Entry 2IBY (X-ray diffraction, 1.85 A resolution); this record covers chains A and C of the 4 polymer chains in the assembly.

[Chain A (and C)]
Name: Acetyl-CoA acetyltransferase
From: Homo sapiens
Notes: EC 2.3.1.9; chain C of this document is another copy of the same molecule, construct and numbering; everything in this record applies to it too
UniProt: P24752 (THIL_HUMAN); numbering as in UniProt (aligned over 34-427)
Amino-acid sequence (395 residues; each row starts with the number of its first residue):
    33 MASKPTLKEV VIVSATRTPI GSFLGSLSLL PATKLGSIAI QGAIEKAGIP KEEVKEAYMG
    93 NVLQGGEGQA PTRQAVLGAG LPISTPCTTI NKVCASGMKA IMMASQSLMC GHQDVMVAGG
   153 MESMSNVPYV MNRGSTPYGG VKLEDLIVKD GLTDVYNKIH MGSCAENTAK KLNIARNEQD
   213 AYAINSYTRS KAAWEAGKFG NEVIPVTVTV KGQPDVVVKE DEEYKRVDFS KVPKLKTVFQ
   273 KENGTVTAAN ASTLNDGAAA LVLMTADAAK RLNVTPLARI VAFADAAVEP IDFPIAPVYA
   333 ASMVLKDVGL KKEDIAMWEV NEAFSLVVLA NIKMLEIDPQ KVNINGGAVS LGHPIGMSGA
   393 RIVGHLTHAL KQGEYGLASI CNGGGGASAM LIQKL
Disordered / not traced: 33-36 (chain C: 33-34)
Differences from the reference sequence: initiating methionine (33); engineered mutation Ala-34 (Val in P24752); modified residue (126)
Modified positions: Cys-126 (s-hydroxycysteine; CSO)
Metal / ion sites: K+: Tyr-219, Ala-280, Ala-281, Ala-283, Val-381
Ligand contacts: coenzyme A (COA): Cys-126, Leu-184, His-192, Met-193, Tyr-219, Arg-258, Val-259, Asp-260, Lys-263, Val-264, Leu-267, Val-270, Phe-271, Ala-280, Ala-281, Ala-283, Ser-284, Thr-285, Leu-286, Phe-325, Ala-355, Phe-356, His-385, Ile-387

[How chain A and chain C interact]
Residue-residue contacts - 31 pairs, chain A then chain C:
  Tyr-161(A) with Thr-168(C), hydrogen bond; Pro-169(C), hydrogen bond (side chain-backbone); Tyr-170(C); Gly-172(C)
  Thr-168(A) with Tyr-161(C), hydrogen bond
  Pro-169(A) with Tyr-161(C), hydrogen bond (backbone-side chain)
  Tyr-170(A) with Tyr-161(C); Asp-177(C); Ile-179(C); Val-180(C); Leu-184(C); Leu-286(C), hydrophobic
  Gly-171(A) with Lys-174(C), hydrogen bond (backbone-side chain); Asp-177(C), hydrogen bond (backbone-side chain)
  Gly-172(A) with Tyr-161(C); Leu-175(C); Asp-177(C)
  Val-173(A) with Val-173(C); Lys-174(C); Leu-175(C), hydrogen bond (backbone-backbone)
  Lys-174(A) with Val-173(C)
  Leu-175(A) with Gly-172(C); Val-173(C), hydrogen bond (backbone-backbone); Leu-175(C), hydrophobic
  Asp-177(A) with Tyr-170(C); Gly-171(C), hydrogen bond (side chain-backbone); Gly-172(C)
  Ile-179(A) with Tyr-170(C)
  Val-180(A) with Tyr-170(C)
  Leu-184(A) with Tyr-170(C)
  Leu-286(A) with Tyr-170(C), hydrophobic
Other interface residues (no listed pair), chain A (15 interface residues in all): Phe-55
Other interface residues (no listed pair), chain C (15 interface residues in all): Phe-55

[Summary]
The chain A/chain C interface involves 15 residues from each chain, with 9 hydrogen bonds. Polar pairs include
Tyr-161(A)/Thr-168(C), Tyr-161(A)/Pro-169(C) and Gly-171(A)/Lys-174(C). Bound to chain A: coenzyme A.
Tyr-219(A), Ala-280(A), Ala-281(A), Ala-283(A) and Val-381(A) coordinate K+.
Both chains are Acetyl-CoA acetyltransferase (Homo sapiens). Entry 2IBY (Crystallographic and kinetic studies
of human mitochondrial acetoacetyl-CoA thiolase (T2): the importance of potassium and chloride ...) was
determined by X-ray diffraction together with 2IB7, 2IB8, 2IB9, 2IBU and 2IBW from the same study.
